PDB entry 6A5Z | X-ray diffraction, 2.95 A resolution | chains A and E of the 4 polymer chains in the assembly

[Chain A]
Protein: Bile acid receptor
Source organism: Homo sapiens
Notes: fragment: ligand binding domain
Reference sequence: Q96RI1 (NR1H4_HUMAN); residues 244-472 here correspond to UniProt positions 258-486 (UniProt number = residue number + 14)
Sequence (229 residues; each row starts with the number of its first residue):
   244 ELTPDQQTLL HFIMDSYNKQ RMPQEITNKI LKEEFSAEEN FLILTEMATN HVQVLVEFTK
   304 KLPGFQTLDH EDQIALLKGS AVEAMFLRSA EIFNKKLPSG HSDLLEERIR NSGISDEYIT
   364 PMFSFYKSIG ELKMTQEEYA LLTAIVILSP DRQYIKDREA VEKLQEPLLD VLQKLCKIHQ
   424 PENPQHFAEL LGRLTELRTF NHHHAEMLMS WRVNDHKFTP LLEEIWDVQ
Unresolved in the structure: 339-344, 458-459, 472
Differences from the reference sequence: engineered mutation E432 (Cys446 in Q96RI1), E466 (Cys480 in Q96RI1)
Residues lining bound ligands: 9R3 (2-[(1R,5S)-9-[[3-[2,6-bis(chloranyl)phenyl]-5-cyclopropyl-1,2-oxazol-4-yl]methoxy]-3-azabicyclo[3.3.1]nonan-3-yl]-1,3-benzothiazole-6-carboxylic acid): M265, F284, L287, T288, M290, A291, H294, M328, F329, R331, S332, I335, L348, I352, I357, M365, Y369, H447, M450, L451, W454, F461, L465, W469
Curated features (UniProtKB/Swiss-Prot):
  - binding site (chenodeoxycholate): R331, Y361, Y369, H447
  - modified residue: T442 (Phosphothreonine)
  - cross-link: K275 (Glycyl lysine isopeptide (Lys-Gly) (interchain with G-Cter in SUMO1))
What the authors report for this chain:
  - binding site for 9R3: R331
  - conformationally variable residues: R441, N444, H445, H447, L451, W454, H459, L465, W469
  - mutagenesis - H445A: decreased signaling in response to 9cRA and GW4064
  - mutagenesis - R441A, R455S: decreased signaling in response to the two receptor agonists

[Chain E]
Protein: Nuclear receptor coactivator 1
Reference sequence: B5MCN7 (B5MCN7_HUMAN); residues 744-759 here correspond to UniProt positions 534-549 (UniProt number = residue number - 210)
Sequence (16 residues; each row starts with the number of its first residue):
   744 ERHKILHRLL QEGSPS
Unresolved in the structure: 759

[Chain A / chain E interface]
Pairs across the interface - 23 pairs, chain A then chain E:
  E300(A) - G756(E)
  K303(A) - L752(E)  hydrogen bond (side chain-backbone)
  K303(A) - E755(E)
  K303(A) - G756(E)  hydrogen bond (side chain-backbone)
  K304(A) - P758(E)
  H313(A) - H750(E)  hydrogen bond
  H313(A) - Q754(E)
  E314(A) - H746(E)
  E314(A) - H750(E)
  I317(A) - H746(E)
  I317(A) - L749(E)  hydrophobic
  I317(A) - H750(E)
  I317(A) - L753(E)  hydrophobic
  L320(A) - L753(E)  hydrophobic
  K321(A) - H746(E)
  P463(A) - I748(E)  hydrophobic
  L464(A) - I748(E)  hydrophobic
  E467(A) - R745(E)
  E467(A) - H746(E)
  E467(A) - K747(E)  hydrogen bond (side chain-backbone)
  E467(A) - I748(E)  hydrogen bond (side chain-backbone)
  E467(A) - L749(E)  hydrogen bond (side chain-backbone)
  D470(A) - R745(E)  salt bridge
Interface residues without a listed pair, chain A (18 interface residues in all): Q296, V299, F308, Q309, Q316, I468
The authors on this interface:
  - interface residues, chain A: H313(A), D470(A)

[Overview]
The interface between chain A and chain E involves 18 residues on one side and 12 on the other, with 6
hydrogen bonds and 1 salt bridge. Among the polar pairs are D470(A)-R745(E), K303(A)-L752(E) and
K303(A)-G756(E). The paper reports a binding site for 9R3 at R331(A); R441A and R455S of chain A reduce
signaling in response to the two receptor agonists.
Here chain A is Bile acid receptor (Homo sapiens) and chain E is Nuclear receptor coactivator 1. Entry 6A5Z
(Crystal structure of human FXR/RXR-LBD heterodimer bound to HNC180 and 9cRA and SRC1) was determined by X-ray
diffraction, deposited together with 6A5W, 6A5X, 6A5Y and 6A60.
